7YFE - chains 5 and e of the 25 polymer chains in the assembly; structure by electron microscopy, 3.40 A resolution.

# Chain 5 (and e)
Molecule: RNA helicase
Source organism: Mammalian orthoreovirus 3
Notes: EC 3.6.4.13; chain e of this document is another copy of the same molecule, construct and numbering; everything in this record applies to it too
UniProt: C9E874 (C9E874_9REOV); residue numbers follow UniProt; this construct covers 1-1275
Sequence (1275 residues; row label = number of the first residue in the row):
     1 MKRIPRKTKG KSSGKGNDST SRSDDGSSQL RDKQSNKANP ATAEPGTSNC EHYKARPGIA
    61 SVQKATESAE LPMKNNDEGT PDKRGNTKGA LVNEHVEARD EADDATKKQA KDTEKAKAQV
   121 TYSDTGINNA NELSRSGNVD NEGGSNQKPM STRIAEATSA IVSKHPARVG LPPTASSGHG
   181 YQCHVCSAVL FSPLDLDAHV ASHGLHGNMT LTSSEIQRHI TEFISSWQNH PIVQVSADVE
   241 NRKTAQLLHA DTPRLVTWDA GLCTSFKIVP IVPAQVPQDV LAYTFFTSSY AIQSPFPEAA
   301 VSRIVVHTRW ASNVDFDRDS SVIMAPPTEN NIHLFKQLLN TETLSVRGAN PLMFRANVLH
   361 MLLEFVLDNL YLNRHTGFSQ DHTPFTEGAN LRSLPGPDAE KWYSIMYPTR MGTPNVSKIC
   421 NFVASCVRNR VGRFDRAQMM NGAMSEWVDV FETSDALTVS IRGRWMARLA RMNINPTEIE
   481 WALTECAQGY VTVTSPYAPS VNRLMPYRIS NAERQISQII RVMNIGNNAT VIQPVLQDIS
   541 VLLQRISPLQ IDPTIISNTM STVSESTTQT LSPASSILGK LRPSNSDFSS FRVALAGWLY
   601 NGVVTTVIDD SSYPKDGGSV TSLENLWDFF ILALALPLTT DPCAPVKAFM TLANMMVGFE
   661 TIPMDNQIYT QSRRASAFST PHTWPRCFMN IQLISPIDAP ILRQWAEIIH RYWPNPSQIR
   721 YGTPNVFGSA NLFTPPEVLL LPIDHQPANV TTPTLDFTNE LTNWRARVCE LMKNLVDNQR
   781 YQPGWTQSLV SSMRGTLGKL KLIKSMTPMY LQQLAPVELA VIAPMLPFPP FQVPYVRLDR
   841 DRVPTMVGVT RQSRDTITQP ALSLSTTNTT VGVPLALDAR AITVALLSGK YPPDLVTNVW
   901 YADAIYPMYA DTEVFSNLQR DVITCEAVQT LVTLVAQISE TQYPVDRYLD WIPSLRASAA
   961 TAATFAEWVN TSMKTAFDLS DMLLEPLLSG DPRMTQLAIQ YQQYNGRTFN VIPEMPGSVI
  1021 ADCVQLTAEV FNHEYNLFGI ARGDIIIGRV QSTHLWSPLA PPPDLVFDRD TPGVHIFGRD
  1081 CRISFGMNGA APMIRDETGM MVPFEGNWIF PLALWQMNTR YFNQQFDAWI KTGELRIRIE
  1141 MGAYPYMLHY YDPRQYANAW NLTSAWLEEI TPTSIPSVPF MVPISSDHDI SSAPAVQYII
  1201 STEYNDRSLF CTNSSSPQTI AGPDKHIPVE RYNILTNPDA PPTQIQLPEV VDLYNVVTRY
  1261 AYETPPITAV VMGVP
Not modelled in the structure: 1, 15-37, 168-1275 (chain e: 1-181, 209-217, 563-570)

# Interface between chain 5 and chain e
Contacting residue pairs - 151 pairs, chain 5 then chain e:
  Lys2(5) - Asp315(e)
  Arg3(5) - Asp315(e)
  Ile4(5) - Arg254(e)
  Ile4(5) - Asp315(e)  hydrogen bond (backbone-backbone)
  Pro5(5) - Phe316(e)
  Arg6(5) - Phe316(e)
  Arg6(5) - Asp317(e)
  Arg6(5) - Asp319(e)
  Arg6(5) - Thr975(e)  hydrogen bond (side chain-backbone)
  Arg6(5) - Asp978(e)  salt bridge
  Lys7(5) - Asp251(e)  salt bridge
  Lys7(5) - Asp978(e)  hydrogen bond (backbone-side chain)
  Lys7(5) - Ser980(e)  hydrogen bond
  Thr8(5) - Asp978(e)  hydrogen bond (backbone-side chain)
  Thr8(5) - Leu979(e)
  Thr8(5) - Ser980(e)
  Lys9(5) - Asp319(e)
  Ser13(5) - Asp319(e)
  Gly14(5) - Asp319(e)  hydrogen bond (backbone-side chain)
  Glu44(5) - Gln182(e)  hydrogen bond
  Thr47(5) - Gln182(e)
  Thr47(5) - Val189(e)
  Asn49(5) - Val189(e)
  Asn49(5) - Asn229(e)
  Tyr53(5) - Trp227(e)
  Tyr53(5) - Gln228(e)
  Tyr53(5) - Val899(e)
  Tyr53(5) - Asp903(e)  hydrogen bond
  Ala55(5) - Asp903(e)
  Arg56(5) - Pro892(e)
  Arg56(5) - Asp894(e)  salt bridge
  Arg56(5) - Trp900(e)
  Arg56(5) - Asp903(e)
  Pro57(5) - Trp900(e)
  Pro57(5) - Asp903(e)
  Pro57(5) - Ala904(e)  hydrophobic
  Ile59(5) - Gln228(e)
  Ser61(5) - Arg545(e)
  Val62(5) - Ala904(e)
  Val62(5) - Pro907(e)  hydrophobic
  Gln63(5) - Ile232(e)
  Gln63(5) - Gln246(e)
  Ala65(5) - Leu542(e)  hydrophobic
  Thr66(5) - Met908(e)
  Thr66(5) - Asp911(e)
  Glu67(5) - Gln246(e)
  Glu67(5) - His249(e)
  Ser68(5) - Asp538(e)
  Ala69(5) - Asp538(e)
  Ala69(5) - Pro827(e)
  Glu70(5) - Gln234(e)
  Glu70(5) - Leu247(e)
  Glu70(5) - Pro827(e)
  Glu70(5) - Asp911(e)
  Glu70(5) - Glu913(e)
  Leu71(5) - His249(e)
  Leu71(5) - Pro827(e)
  Pro72(5) - His249(e)
  Pro72(5) - Asp981(e)
  Met73(5) - Asn524(e)
  Met73(5) - Phe828(e)  hydrophobic
  Lys74(5) - Asn524(e)  hydrogen bond (backbone-side chain)
  Lys74(5) - Val531(e)
  Asn75(5) - Met982(e)
  Asn75(5) - Glu985(e)  hydrogen bond
  Asn76(5) - Asn524(e)
  Asn76(5) - Ile525(e)  hydrogen bond (side chain-backbone)
  Asn76(5) - Asn528(e)
  Asn76(5) - Val531(e)
  Asp77(5) - Glu985(e)
  Thr80(5) - Glu967(e)
  Thr80(5) - Glu985(e)
  Thr80(5) - Leu988(e)
  Pro81(5) - Ala963(e)  hydrophobic
  Pro81(5) - Glu967(e)
  Pro81(5) - Leu988(e)
  Asp82(5) - Glu967(e)
  Lys83(5) - Trp968(e)  hydrogen bond (backbone-side chain)
  Arg84(5) - Thr341(e)  hydrogen bond
  Gly85(5) - Thr964(e)
  Glu101(5) - Asn528(e)  hydrogen bond
  Glu101(5) - Thr530(e)  hydrogen bond (backbone-side chain)
  Ala105(5) - Ala529(e)  hydrophobic
  Ala105(5) - Thr530(e)
  Lys108(5) - Gln533(e)
  Gln109(5) - Gln533(e)  hydrogen bond
  Gln109(5) - Gln537(e)  hydrogen bond
  Asp112(5) - Gln533(e)  hydrogen bond
  Asp112(5) - Gln537(e)
  Thr113(5) - Gln537(e)
  Thr113(5) - Asp587(e)
  Lys115(5) - Asp587(e)
  Gln119(5) - Asp587(e)  hydrogen bond
  Gln119(5) - Ser589(e)
  Gln119(5) - Ser590(e)
  Gln119(5) - Asp878(e)
  Gln119(5) - Arg880(e)
  Gln119(5) - Ala881(e)
  Val120(5) - Ser590(e)
  Val120(5) - Leu875(e)  hydrophobic
  Val120(5) - Ala876(e)
  Val120(5) - Leu877(e)  hydrophobic
  Thr121(5) - Asp609(e)
  Thr121(5) - Leu875(e)
  Thr121(5) - Ala876(e)  hydrogen bond (backbone-backbone)
  Tyr122(5) - Ala529(e)  hydrophobic
  Tyr122(5) - Gln533(e)
  Tyr122(5) - Pro874(e)
  Tyr122(5) - Leu875(e)
  Asp124(5) - Asp609(e)
  Asp124(5) - Asp610(e)
  Thr125(5) - Pro874(e)
  Thr125(5) - Leu875(e)
  Thr125(5) - Ala876(e)
  Gly126(5) - Asp610(e)
  Ile127(5) - Val607(e)  hydrophobic
  Ile127(5) - Ser679(e)
  Ile127(5) - Thr869(e)
  Asn128(5) - Thr869(e)  hydrogen bond (backbone-side chain)
  Asn129(5) - Thr867(e)
  Asn129(5) - Asn868(e)  hydrogen bond
  Asn129(5) - Thr869(e)
  Asn129(5) - Pro874(e)
  Asn131(5) - Thr867(e)
  Glu132(5) - Asn527(e)
  Glu132(5) - Thr867(e)
  Glu132(5) - Asn868(e)
  Leu133(5) - Asn527(e)  hydrogen bond (backbone-side chain)
  Leu133(5) - Leu864(e)
  Leu133(5) - Thr867(e)  hydrogen bond (backbone-side chain)
  Ser134(5) - Gly526(e)
  Ser134(5) - Asn527(e)  hydrogen bond (side chain-backbone)
  Ser134(5) - Leu864(e)
  Arg135(5) - Met523(e)  hydrogen bond (side chain-backbone)
  Arg135(5) - Asn524(e)
  Arg135(5) - Gly526(e)
  Arg135(5) - Leu864(e)
  Arg135(5) - Ser989(e)
  Asn141(5) - Ala963(e)
  Asn141(5) - Leu988(e)  hydrogen bond (side chain-backbone)
  Asn141(5) - Gly990(e)
  Glu142(5) - Ser958(e)  hydrogen bond
  Glu142(5) - Ala960(e)
  Met150(5) - Ala960(e)  hydrophobic
  Ile154(5) - Glu342(e)
  Thr158(5) - Glu342(e)  hydrogen bond
  Thr158(5) - Leu344(e)
  Ser163(5) - Arg1120(e)  hydrogen bond (backbone-side chain)
  Lys164(5) - Arg1120(e)
  His165(5) - Arg1120(e)
  His165(5) - Glu1168(e)  salt bridge
Interface residues without a listed pair, chain 5 (75 interface residues in all): Gly10, Ala102, Asp140, Ala155, Pro166
Interface residues without a listed pair, chain e (101 interface residues in all): His184, His230, Leu248, Leu338, Arg521, Val535, Leu536, Val541, Ile546, Phe588, Val593, Ser611, Thr870, Ala959, Lys974, Asp991, Pro992, Thr1119, Gln1124, Thr1173

# Overview
The interface between chain 5 and chain e involves 75 residues on one side and 101 on the other, with 30
hydrogen bonds and 4 salt bridges. Polar pairs include Arg6(5)-Asp978(e), Lys7(5)-Asp251(e) and
Arg56(5)-Asp894(e).
Both chains are RNA helicase (Mammalian orthoreovirus 3). Entry 7YFE (In situ structure of polymerase complex
of mammalian reovirus in virion) was determined by electron microscopy, deposited together with 7YED, 7YEV,
7YEZ and 7YF0.
